PDB entry 4TU9 | X-ray diffraction, 1.99 A resolution | chains A and B of the 4 polymer chains in the assembly

[Chain A (and B)]
Molecule: Splicing factor U2AF 65 kDa subunit
Source organism: Homo sapiens
Notes: chain B of this document is another copy of the same molecule, construct and numbering; everything in this record applies to it too
Reference sequence: P26368 (U2AF2_HUMAN); residue numbers follow UniProt; this construct covers 148-237, 258-336
Sequence (174 residues; row label = number of the first residue in the row; note: 20 numbers in that range are skipped by the numbering (no residue carries them; nothing is unmodelled there)):
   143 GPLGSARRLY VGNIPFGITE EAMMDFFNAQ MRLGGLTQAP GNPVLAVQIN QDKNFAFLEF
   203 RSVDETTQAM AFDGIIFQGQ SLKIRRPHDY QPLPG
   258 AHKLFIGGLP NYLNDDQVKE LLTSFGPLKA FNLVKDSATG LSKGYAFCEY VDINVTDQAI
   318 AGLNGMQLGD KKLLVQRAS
Sequence notes: expression tag (143-147)
Swiss-Prot annotation at these positions:
  - modified residue: Lys276 (5-hydroxylysine), Ser294 (Phosphoserine)
  - natural variant: Arg149 (R149W: In DEVDFB)
What the authors report for this chain:
  - binding site for the 7-nt DNA strand: Arg150, Phe199, Asp231
  - mutagenesis - D231V: increased binding to NF1 Py tract
  - mutagenesis - D231V: increased binding to NF1(U3 > A) and RP2(U4 > A) Py tracts

[Chain A / chain B interface]
Pairs across the interface (6; chain A residue first):
  Asn155(A) - Ser336(B)
  Phe158(A) - Pro144(B)  hydrophobic
  Phe158(A) - Pro236(B)  hydrophobic
  Phe158(A) - Gly237(B)
  Asp194(A) - Asn289(B)
  Gln222(A) - Ser336(B)
Interface residues without a listed pair, chain A (5 interface residues in all): Lys195
Interface residues without a listed pair, chain B (8 interface residues in all): Leu145, Lys292, Glu306

[In short]
Chain A and chain B form an interface of 5 and 8 residues respectively. The paper reports a binding site for
the 7-nt DNA strand at Arg150(A), Phe199(A) and Asp231(A); D231V of chain A increases binding to NF1 Py tract.
Both chains are Splicing factor U2AF 65 kDa subunit (Homo sapiens). Entry 4TU9 (Structure of U2AF65 variant
with BRU5G6 DNA) was determined by X-ray diffraction together with 4TU7 and 4TU8 from the same study.
